Entry 9L5T (electron microscopy, 3.50 A resolution); this record covers chains 2 and A of the 42 polymer chains in the assembly.

== Chain 2 ==
Molecule: U2 snRNA
From: Chaetomium thermophilum (strain DSM 1495 / CBS 144.50 / IMI 039719)
Sequence (193 nucleotides; numbered 1 to 193; the number before each row is that of its first residue):
     1 AGCUCUCUUUGCCUUUUGGCUUAGAUCAAGUGUAGUAUCUGUUCUUUUCA
    51 GUUUAAUCUCUGAAACUGCUCUACGGAGCAGAAUCGUGAUUAUACUAAUU
   101 UUUGGCCUUCGGCGGACUUCCCUCUGGGCUUGCCCAUGGUCGUCUGCCAC
   151 AGUGUCCCUGGUAUUACACUGCCUCCAGGUGACGCGACCUUCC
Not modelled in the structure: 38-193

== Chain A ==
Name: PRP8
From: Chaetomium thermophilum (strain DSM 1495 / CBS 144.50 / IMI 039719)
Sequence (2463 residues; each row starts with the number of its first residue):
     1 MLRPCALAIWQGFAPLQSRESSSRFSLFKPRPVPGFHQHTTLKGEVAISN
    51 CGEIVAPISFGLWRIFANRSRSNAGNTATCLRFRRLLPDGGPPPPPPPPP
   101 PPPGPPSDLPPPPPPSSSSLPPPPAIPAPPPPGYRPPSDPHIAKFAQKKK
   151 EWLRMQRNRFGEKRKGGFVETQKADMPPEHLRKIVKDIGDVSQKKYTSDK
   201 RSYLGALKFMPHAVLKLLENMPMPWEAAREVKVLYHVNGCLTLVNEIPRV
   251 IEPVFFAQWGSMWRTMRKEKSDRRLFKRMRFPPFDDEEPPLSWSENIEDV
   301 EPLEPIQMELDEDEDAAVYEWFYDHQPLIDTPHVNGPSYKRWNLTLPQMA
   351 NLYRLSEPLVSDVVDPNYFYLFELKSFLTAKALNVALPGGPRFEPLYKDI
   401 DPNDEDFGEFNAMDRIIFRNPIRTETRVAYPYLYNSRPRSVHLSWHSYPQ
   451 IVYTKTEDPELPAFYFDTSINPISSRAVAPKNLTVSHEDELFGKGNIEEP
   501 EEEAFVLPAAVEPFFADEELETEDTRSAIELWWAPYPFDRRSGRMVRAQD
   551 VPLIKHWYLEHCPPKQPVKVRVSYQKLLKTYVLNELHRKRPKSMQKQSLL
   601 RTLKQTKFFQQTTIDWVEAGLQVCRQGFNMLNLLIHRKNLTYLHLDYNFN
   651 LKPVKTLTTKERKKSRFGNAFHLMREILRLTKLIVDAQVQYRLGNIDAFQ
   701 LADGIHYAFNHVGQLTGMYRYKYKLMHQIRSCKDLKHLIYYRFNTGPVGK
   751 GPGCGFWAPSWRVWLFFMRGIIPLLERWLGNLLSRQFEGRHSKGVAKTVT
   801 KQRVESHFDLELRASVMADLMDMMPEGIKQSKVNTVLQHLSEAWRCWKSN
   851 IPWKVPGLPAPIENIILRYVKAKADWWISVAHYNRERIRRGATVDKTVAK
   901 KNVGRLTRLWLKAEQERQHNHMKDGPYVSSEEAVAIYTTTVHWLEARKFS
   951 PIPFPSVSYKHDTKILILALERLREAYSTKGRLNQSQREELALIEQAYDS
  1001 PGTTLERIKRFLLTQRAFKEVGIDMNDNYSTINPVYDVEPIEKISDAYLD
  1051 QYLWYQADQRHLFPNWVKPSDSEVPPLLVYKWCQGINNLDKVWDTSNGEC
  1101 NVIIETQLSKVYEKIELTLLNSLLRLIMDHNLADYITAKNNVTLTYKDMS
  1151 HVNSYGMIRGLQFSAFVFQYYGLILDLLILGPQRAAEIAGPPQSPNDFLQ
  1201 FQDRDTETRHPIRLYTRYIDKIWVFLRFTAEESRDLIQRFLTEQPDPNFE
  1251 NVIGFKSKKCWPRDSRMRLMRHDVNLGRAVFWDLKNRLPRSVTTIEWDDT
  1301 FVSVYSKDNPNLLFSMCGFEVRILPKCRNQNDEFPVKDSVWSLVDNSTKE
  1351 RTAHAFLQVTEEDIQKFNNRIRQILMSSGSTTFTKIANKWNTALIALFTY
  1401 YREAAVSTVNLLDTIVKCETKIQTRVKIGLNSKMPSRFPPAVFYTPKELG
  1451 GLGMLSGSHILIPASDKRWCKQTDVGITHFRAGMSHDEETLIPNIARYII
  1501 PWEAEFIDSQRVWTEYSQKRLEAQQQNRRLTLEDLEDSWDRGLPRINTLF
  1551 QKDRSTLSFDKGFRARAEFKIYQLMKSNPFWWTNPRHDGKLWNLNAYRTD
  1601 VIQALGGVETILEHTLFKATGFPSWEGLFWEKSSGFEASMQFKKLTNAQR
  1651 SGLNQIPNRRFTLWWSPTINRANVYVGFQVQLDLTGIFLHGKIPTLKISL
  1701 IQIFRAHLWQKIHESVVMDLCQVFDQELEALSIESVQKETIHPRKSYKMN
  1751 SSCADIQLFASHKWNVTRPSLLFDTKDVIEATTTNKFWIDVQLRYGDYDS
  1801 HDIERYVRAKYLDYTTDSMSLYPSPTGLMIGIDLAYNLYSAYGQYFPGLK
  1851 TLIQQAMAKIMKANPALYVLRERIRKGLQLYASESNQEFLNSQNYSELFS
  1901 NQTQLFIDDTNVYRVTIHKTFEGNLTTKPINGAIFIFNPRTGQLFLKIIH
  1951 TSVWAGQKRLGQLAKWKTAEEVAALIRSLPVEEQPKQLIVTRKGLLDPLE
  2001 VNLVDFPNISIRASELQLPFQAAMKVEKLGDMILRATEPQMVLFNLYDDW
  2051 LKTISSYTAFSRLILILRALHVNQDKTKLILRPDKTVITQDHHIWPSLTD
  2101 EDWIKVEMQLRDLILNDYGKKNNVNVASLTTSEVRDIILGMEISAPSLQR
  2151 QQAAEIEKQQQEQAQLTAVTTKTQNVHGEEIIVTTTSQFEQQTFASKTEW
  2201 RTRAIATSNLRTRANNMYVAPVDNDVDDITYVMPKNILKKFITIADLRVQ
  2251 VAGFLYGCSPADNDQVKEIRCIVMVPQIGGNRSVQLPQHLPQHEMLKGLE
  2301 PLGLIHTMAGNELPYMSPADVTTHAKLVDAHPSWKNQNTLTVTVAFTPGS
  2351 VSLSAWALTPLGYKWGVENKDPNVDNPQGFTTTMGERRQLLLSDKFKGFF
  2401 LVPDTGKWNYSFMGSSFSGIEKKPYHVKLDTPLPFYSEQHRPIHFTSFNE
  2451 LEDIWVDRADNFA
Not modelled in the structure: 1-141, 1884-1897, 2147-2463

== How chain 2 and chain A interact ==
Residue-residue contacts (35):
  C12(2) with Lys-829(A), phosphate contact
  C13(2) with Lys-829(A), salt bridge to the phosphate
  U14(2) with Lys-832(A), phosphate contact
  U16(2) with Lys-832(A), hydrogen bond to the sugar
  U17(2) with Lys-832(A), salt bridge to the phosphate; Gln-838(A), sugar contact
  G18(2) with Gln-838(A), sugar contact
  G19(2) with Ser-806(A), base contact; Asp-809(A), hydrogen bond to the sugar; Arg-813(A), sugar contact; Gln-838(A), phosphate contact; Ser-841(A), phosphate contact
  C20(2) with Asp-809(A), sugar contact; Ser-841(A), hydrogen bond to the phosphate; Arg-845(A), salt bridge to the phosphate
  U21(2) with Glu-805(A), sugar contact; Trp-844(A), hydrogen bond to the phosphate; Lys-873(A), salt bridge to the phosphate; Lys-901(A), hydrogen bond to the phosphate
  U22(2) with Lys-848(A), salt bridge to the phosphate; Trp-877(A), hydrogen bond to the phosphate; Thr-897(A), base contact; Lys-900(A), base contact; Lys-901(A), salt bridge to the phosphate; Arg-905(A), salt bridge to the phosphate; Lys-1147(A), sugar contact
  A23(2) with Lys-848(A), salt bridge to the phosphate; Arg-908(A), salt bridge to the phosphate; Lys-1147(A), base contact; Asp-1148(A), base contact
  A25(2) with Lys-1147(A), salt bridge to the phosphate
  C27(2) with Asn-984(A), phosphate contact
  A28(2) with Asn-984(A), phosphate contact; Gln-985(A), hydrogen bond to the phosphate; Arg-988(A), hydrogen bond to the base
Interface residues without a listed pair, chain A (26 interface residues in all): Gly-904, Arg-982, Leu-983

== Summary ==
Chain 2 and chain A form an interface of 14 and 26 residues respectively; the contacts include 8 hydrogen
bonds and 10 salt bridges. Among the polar pairs are A28(2)/Arg-988(A), U16(2)/Lys-832(A) and
G19(2)/Asp-809(A).
Here chain 2 is U2 snRNA and chain A is PRP8, both from Chaetomium thermophilum (strain DSM 1495 / CBS 144.50
/ IMI 039719). Entry 9L5T (Cryo-EM structure of the thermophile spliceosome (state B*Q2)) was determined by
electron microscopy together with 9L5R and 9L5S from the same study.
